8BVH - chains L and A of the 23 polymer chains in the assembly; structure by electron microscopy, 3.60 A resolution.

[Chain L]
Molecule: RNA-binding protein Hfq
From: Pseudomonas aeruginosa
Reference sequence: A0A2V3F1A3 (A0A2V3F1A3_PSEAI); numbering as in UniProt (aligned over 1-82)
Sequence (82 residues; numbered 1 to 82; the number before each row is that of its first residue):
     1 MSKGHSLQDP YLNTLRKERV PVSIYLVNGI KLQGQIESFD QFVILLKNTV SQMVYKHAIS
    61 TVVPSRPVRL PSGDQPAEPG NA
Disordered / not traced: 1-2, 72-82

[Chain A]
Molecule: amiE
Sequence (108 nucleotides; row label = number of the first residue in the row; note: 34 numbers in that range are skipped by the numbering (no residue carries them; nothing is unmodelled there); a row labelled like 16A-16Z holds insertion residues (16A, then the next letters in order); numbers below 1 keep their minus sign (U-13 is residue -13)):
   -13 UUUUUUCGUC CCGAAAAAAU AACAACAAGA
16A-16Z GGUGAUAUCCAUGCGUCACGGCGAUA
17A-17B UU
    19 NNNN
    30 NNNN
    45 UCCAGCAGCA ACGACACCG
63A-63Q UCGGAGUGGCGGUGGUC
    78 AACUAC
Disordered / not traced: -13 to 0, 16A-16Z, 17A-17B, 63A-63Q

[Chain L / chain A interface]
Pairs across the interface - 10 pairs, chain L then chain A:
  Tyr25(L) with A16(A), stacking on the base
  Ile30(L) with A2(A), sugar contact
  Lys31(L) with A1(A), sugar contact
  Leu32(L) with A2(A), base contact
  Gln33(L) with A1(A), base contact; N32(A), phosphate contact
  Asn48(L) with A1(A), base contact
  Gln52(L) with A1(A), hydrogen bond to the base; A2(A), hydrogen bond to the base
  Thr61(L) with A16(A), base contact
Also at the interface, not in a pair above, chain L (12 interface residues in all): Leu26, Gly29, Val50, Val63

[In short]
Chain L and chain A form an interface of 12 and 4 residues respectively; the contacts include 2 hydrogen bonds
and 1 aromatic stacking contact. Polar contacts include Gln52(L)-A1(A) and Gln52(L)-A2(A).
Here chain L is RNA-binding protein Hfq (Pseudomonas aeruginosa) and chain A is amiE. Entry 8BVH (Cryo-EM
structure of the Hfq-Crc-amiE translation repression assembly) was determined by electron microscopy (same
publication as 8BVJ and 8BVM).
